4J28 - chain A; structure by X-ray diffraction, 1.73 A resolution.

# Chain A
Name: Alpha-L-fucosidase
Organism: Bacteroides Thetaiotaomicron
Reference sequence: Q8A3I4 (Q8A3I4_BACTN); residues 35-484 here = UniProt positions 35-484
Amino-acid sequence (450 residues; each row starts with the number of its first residue):
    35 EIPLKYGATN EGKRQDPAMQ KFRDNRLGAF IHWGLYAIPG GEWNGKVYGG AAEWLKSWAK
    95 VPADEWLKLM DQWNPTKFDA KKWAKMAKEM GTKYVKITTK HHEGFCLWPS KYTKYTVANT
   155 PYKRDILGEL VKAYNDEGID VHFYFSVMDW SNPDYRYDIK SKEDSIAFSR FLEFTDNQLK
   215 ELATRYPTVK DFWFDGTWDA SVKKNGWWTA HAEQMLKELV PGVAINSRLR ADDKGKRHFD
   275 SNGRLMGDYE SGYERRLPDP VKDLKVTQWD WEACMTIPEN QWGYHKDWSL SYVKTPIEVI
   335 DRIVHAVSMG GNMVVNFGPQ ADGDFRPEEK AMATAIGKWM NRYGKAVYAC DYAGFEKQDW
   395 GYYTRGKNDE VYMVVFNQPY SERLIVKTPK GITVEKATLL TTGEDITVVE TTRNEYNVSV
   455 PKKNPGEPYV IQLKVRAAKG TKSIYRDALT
Unresolved in the structure: 473-484
Small-molecule neighbours: EAT ((2S,3S,4R,5S)-2-(1H-benzimidazol-2-yl)-5-methylpyrrolidine-3,4-diol): His-66, Glu-87, Trp-88, His-135, His-136, Tyr-178, Trp-227, Asp-229, Trp-232, Glu-288, Trp-316

# Summary
Ligands of chain A: compound EAT.
Chain A is Alpha-L-fucosidase (Bacteroides Thetaiotaomicron); the structure, Crystal structure of a gh29
alpha-l-fucosidase gh29 from bacteroides thetaiotaomicron in complex with a 5-membered iminocyclitol ..., was
determined by X-ray diffraction (same publication as 4J27).
